Entry 8G91 (X-ray diffraction, 1.20 A resolution); this record covers chains A and B.

Chain A:
Molecule: Isoform 2 of La-related protein 1
Organism: Homo sapiens
Reference sequence: Q6PKG0-3 (LARP1-3_HUMAN); residue numbers follow UniProt; this construct covers 323-410
Chain sequence (99 residues; numbered 312 to 410; the number before each row is that of its first residue):
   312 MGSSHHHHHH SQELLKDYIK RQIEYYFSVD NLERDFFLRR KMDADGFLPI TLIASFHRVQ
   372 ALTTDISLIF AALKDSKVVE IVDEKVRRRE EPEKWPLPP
Unresolved in the structure: 312-321
Construct notes: initiating methionine (312); expression tag (313-322)
Reported in the primary citation:
  - binding site for the 6-nt RNA strand (chain B): Tyr337, Asp346, Phe367, Arg369
  - mutagenesis - Q333A (50-fold): decreased binding to guanylated poly(A) RNAs

Chain B:
Molecule: 6-nt RNA strand
Sequence (6 nucleotides; numbered -6 to -1; the number before each row is that of its first residue; numbers below 1 keep their minus sign (A-6 is residue -6)):
    -6 AAAAAX
Unresolved in the structure: -6 to -5
Modified / non-standard residues: SRA (adenosine -5'-thio-monophosphate) at position -1

How chain A and chain B interact:
Contacting residue pairs (14):
  Gln333(A) - A-2(B)  hydrogen bond to the base
  Tyr336(A) - A-2(B)  stacking on the base
  Tyr337(A) - A-2(B)  sugar contact
  Tyr337(A) - SRA_-1(B)  hydrogen bond to the phosphate
  Asp346(A) - SRA_-1(B)  hydrogen bond to the sugar
  Phe348(A) - SRA_-1(B)  base contact
  Leu349(A) - SRA_-1(B)  sugar contact
  Ser366(A) - A-4(B)  hydrogen bond to the base
  Phe367(A) - A-4(B)  base contact
  Phe367(A) - SRA_-1(B)  base contact
  His368(A) - A-4(B)  stacking on the base
  His368(A) - SRA_-1(B)  hydrogen bond to the phosphate
  Arg369(A) - A-2(B)  hydrogen bond to the sugar
  Arg369(A) - SRA_-1(B)  hydrogen bond to the phosphate
Also at the interface, not in a pair above, chain A (11 interface residues in all): Asn342

Overview:
Chain A and chain B form an interface of 11 and 3 residues respectively; the contacts include 7 hydrogen bonds
and 2 aromatic stacking contacts. Polar contacts include Gln333(A)-A-2(B), Ser366(A)-A-4(B) and
Asp346(A)-SRA_-1(B). The paper reports a binding site for the 6-nt RNA strand (chain B) at Tyr337(A),
Asp346(A) and Phe367(A) among others; Q333A of chain A reduces binding to guanylated poly(A) RNAs.
Chain A is Isoform 2 of La-related protein 1 (Homo sapiens) and chain B is a 6-nt RNA strand; the structure,
LaM domain of human LARP1 in complex with Rp phosphorothioate isomer of AAAAA(SRA) RNA, was determined by
X-ray diffraction (same publication as 8G90, 8EY6, 8EY7, 8EY8 and 7SOW).
